5TLB - chain A; structure by X-ray diffraction, 1.70 A resolution.

== Chain A ==
Molecule: Scabin
From: Streptomyces scabiei 87.22
Notes: EC 2.4.2.31
Reference sequence: C9Z6T8 (C9Z6T8_STRSW); residue numbers follow UniProt; this construct covers 1-200
Amino-acid sequence (200 residues; row label = number of the first residue in the row):
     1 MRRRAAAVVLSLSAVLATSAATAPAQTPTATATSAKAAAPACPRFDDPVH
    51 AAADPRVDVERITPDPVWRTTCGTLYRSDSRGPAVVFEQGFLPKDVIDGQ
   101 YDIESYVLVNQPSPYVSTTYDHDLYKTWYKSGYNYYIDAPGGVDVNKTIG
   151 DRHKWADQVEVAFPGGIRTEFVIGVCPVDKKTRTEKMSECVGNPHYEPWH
Unresolved in the structure: 1-35
Disulfide bonds: Cys-42/Cys-72, Cys-176/Cys-190
Small-molecule neighbours: NADH (NAI; 1,4-dihydronicotinamide adenine dinucleotide): Tyr-76, Arg-77, Ser-78, Asp-79, Ser-80, Arg-81, Leu-92, Pro-93, Lys-94, Tyr-106, Val-107, Asn-110, Ser-117, Thr-118, Thr-119, Leu-124, Trp-128, Gln-158, Glu-160

== Overview ==
Ligands of chain A: NADH.
Chain A is Scabin (Streptomyces scabiei 87.22); the structure, Scabin toxin from Streptomyces scabies in
complex with NADH, was determined by X-ray diffraction (same publication as 5UVQ and 6APY).
